2OST - chains Z and B of the 6 polymer chains in the assembly; structure by X-ray diffraction, 3.10 A resolution.

[Chain Z]
Molecule: Synthetic DNA 29 MER
Sequence (29 nucleotides; each row starts with the number of its first residue):
    30 TCTCCCTTCGGGTTATGAGCCCGAAGGCC
Ion coordination: Ca2+: DA47 (shared with Asp-36(B), Gln-49(B), Val-50(B) of chain B)

[Chain B]
Protein: Putative endonuclease
Organism: Synechocystis sp
UniProt: Q57253 (Q57253_SYNY3); residue numbers follow UniProt; this construct covers 2-150
Chain sequence (151 residues; row label = number of the first residue in the row; numbering starts at 0):
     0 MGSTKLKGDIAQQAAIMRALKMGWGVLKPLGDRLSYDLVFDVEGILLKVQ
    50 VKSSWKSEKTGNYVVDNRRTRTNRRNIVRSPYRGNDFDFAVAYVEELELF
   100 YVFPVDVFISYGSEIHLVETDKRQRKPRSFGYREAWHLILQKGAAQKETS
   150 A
Unresolved in the structure: 0, 149-150
Differences from the reference sequence: initiating methionine (0); cloning artifact (1); engineered mutation Gln-11 (Glu in Q57253), Met-16 (Leu in Q57253), Met-21 (Leu in Q57253), Lys-55 (Phe in Q57253)
Ion coordination: Ca2+: Asp-36, Gln-49, Val-50 (shared with DA47(Z) of chain Z)

[Chain Z / chain B interface]
Pairs across the interface (29):
  DG41(Z) / Arg-73(B)  salt bridge to the phosphate
  DT42(Z) / Arg-73(B)  salt bridge to the phosphate
  DT43(Z) / Asn-72(B)  hydrogen bond to the phosphate
  DA44(Z) / Arg-70(B)  salt bridge to the phosphate
  DA44(Z) / Asn-72(B)  phosphate contact
  DT45(Z) / Arg-70(B)  salt bridge to the phosphate
  DG46(Z) / Lys-4(B)  base contact
  DG46(Z) / Asp-31(B)  sugar contact
  DG46(Z) / Arg-68(B)  salt bridge to the phosphate
  DA47(Z) / Thr-3(B)  hydrogen bond to the base
  DA47(Z) / Lys-4(B)  sugar contact
  DA47(Z) / Gly-7(B)  phosphate contact
  DA47(Z) / Asp-36(B)  phosphate contact
  DA47(Z) / Gln-49(B)  phosphate contact
  DG48(Z) / Thr-3(B)  hydrogen bond to the sugar
  DG48(Z) / Lys-6(B)  hydrogen bond to the phosphate
  DG48(Z) / Gly-7(B)  phosphate contact
  DG48(Z) / Lys-51(B)  phosphate contact
  DG48(Z) / Ser-52(B)  hydrogen bond to the phosphate
  DG48(Z) / Trp-54(B)  sugar contact
  DG48(Z) / Thr-69(B)  base contact
  DC49(Z) / Lys-6(B)  salt bridge to the phosphate
  DC49(Z) / Trp-54(B)  sugar contact
  DC50(Z) / Trp-54(B)  phosphate contact
  DC51(Z) / Glu-113(B)  hydrogen bond to the base
  DC57(Z) / Gln-123(B)  sugar contact
  DC57(Z) / Arg-124(B)  salt bridge to the phosphate
  DC58(Z) / Gln-123(B)  sugar contact
  DC58(Z) / Arg-124(B)  phosphate contact
Also at the interface, not in a pair above, chain Z (15 interface residues in all): DG52, DG56
Also at the interface, not in a pair above, chain B (24 interface residues in all): Leu-33, Val-50, Lys-58, Asp-65, Arg-67, Tyr-81

[Overview]
Chain Z and chain B form an interface of 15 and 24 residues respectively, with 6 hydrogen bonds and 7 salt
bridges. Polar contacts include DA47(Z)/Thr-3(B), DC51(Z)/Glu-113(B) and DG48(Z)/Thr-3(B). The Ca2+ site is
built by Asp-36(B), Gln-49(B), Val-50(B) and DA47(Z).
Chain Z is Synthetic DNA 29 MER and chain B is Putative endonuclease (Synechocystis sp); the structure, The
structure of a bacterial homing endonuclease : I-Ssp6803I, was determined by X-ray diffraction.
